PDB entry 8TQZ | electron microscopy, 2.90 A resolution | chains G and B of the 10 polymer chains in the assembly

== Chain G ==
Molecule: Translation initiation factor eIF-2B subunit alpha
Source organism: Homo sapiens
UniProtKB: Q14232 (EI2BA_HUMAN); numbering as in UniProt (aligned over 2-305)
Chain sequence (322 residues; row label = number of the first residue in the row; numbers below 1 keep their minus sign (Met-16 is residue -16)):
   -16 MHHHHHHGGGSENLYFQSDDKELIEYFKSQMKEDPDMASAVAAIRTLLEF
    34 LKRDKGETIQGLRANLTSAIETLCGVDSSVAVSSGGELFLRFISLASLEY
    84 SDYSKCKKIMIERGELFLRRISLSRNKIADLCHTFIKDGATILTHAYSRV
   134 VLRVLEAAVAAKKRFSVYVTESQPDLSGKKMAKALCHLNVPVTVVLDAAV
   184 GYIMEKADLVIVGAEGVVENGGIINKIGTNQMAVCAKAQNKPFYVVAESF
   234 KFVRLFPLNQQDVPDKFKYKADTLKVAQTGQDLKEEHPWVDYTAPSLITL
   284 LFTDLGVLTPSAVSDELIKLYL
Unresolved in the structure: -16 to 8, 39-42, 78-87, 253-269
Sequence notes: initiating methionine (-16); expression tag (-15 to 1)
From the paper describing this entry:
  - mutagenesis - D298A: decreased catalytic activity
  - mutagenesis - D298A: increased signaling in response to Tg

== Chain B ==
Molecule: Translation initiation factor eIF-2B subunit epsilon
Source organism: Homo sapiens
UniProtKB: Q13144 (EI2BE_HUMAN); numbering as in UniProt (aligned over 1-721)
Chain sequence (721 residues; row label = number of the first residue in the row):
     1 MAAPVVAPPGVVVSRANKRSGAGPGGSGGGGARGAEEEPPPPLQAVLVAD
    51 SFDRRFFPISKDQPRVLLPLANVALIDYTLEFLTATGVQETFVFCCWKAA
   101 QIKEHLLKSKWCRPTSLNVVRIITSELYRSLGDVLRDVDAKALVRSDFLL
   151 VYGDVISNINITRALEEHRLRRKLEKNVSVMTMIFKESSPSHPTRCHEDN
   201 VVVAVDSTTNRVLHFQKTQGLRRFAFPLSLFQGSSDGVEVRYDLLDCHIS
   251 ICSPQVAQLFTDNFDYQTRDDFVRGLLVNEEILGNQIHMHVTAKEYGARV
   301 SNLHMYSAVCADVIRRWVYPLTPEANFTDSTTQSCTHSRHNIYRGPEVSL
   351 GHGSILEENVLLGSGTVIGSNCFITNSVIGPGCHIGDNVVLDQTYLWQGV
   401 RVAAGAQIHQSLLCDNAEVKERVTLKPRSVLTSQVVVGPNITLPEGSVIS
   451 LHPPDAEEDEDDGEFSDDSGADQEKDKVKMKGYNPAEVGAAGKGYLWKAA
   501 GMNMEEEEELQQNLWGLKINMEEESESESEQSMDSEEPDSRGGSPQMDDI
   551 KVFQNEVLGTLQRGKEENISCDNLVLEINSLKYAYNVSLKEVMQVLSHVV
   601 LEFPLQQMDSPLDSSRYCALLLPLLKAWSPVFRNYIKRAADHLEALAAIE
   651 DFFLEHEALGISMAKVLMAFYQLEILAEETILSWFSQRDTTDKGQQLRKN
   701 QQLQRFIQWLKEAEEESSEDD
Unresolved in the structure: 1-40, 280-284, 459-721
Sequence notes: conflict Val587 (Ile in Q13144)
Curated features (UniProtKB/Swiss-Prot):
  - modified residue: Ala2 (N-acetylalanine), Arg19 (Omega-N-methylarginine), Ser27 (Phosphoserine), Ser130 (Phosphoserine), Thr322 (Phosphothreonine), Ser450 (Phosphoserine), Ser466 (Phosphoserine), Ser469 (Phosphoserine), Ser532 (Phosphoserine), Ser540 (Phosphoserine), Ser544 (Phosphoserine), Ser717 (Phosphoserine)
  - cross-link (Glycyl lysine isopeptide (Lys-Gly)): Lys61 (interchain with G-Cter in ubiquitin), Lys103 (interchain with G-Cter in ubiquitin), Lys141 (interchain with G-Cter in ubiquitin), Lys217 (interchain with G-Cter in ubiquitin)

== Interface between chain G and chain B ==
Pairs across the interface - 4 pairs, chain G then chain B:
  Arg147(G) with Leu350(B); Gly351(B), hydrogen bond (side chain-backbone); Gly353(B); Ser354(B), hydrogen bond (side chain-backbone)
Other interface residues (no listed pair), chain G (4 interface residues in all): Asp121, Lys145, Pro174
Other interface residues (no listed pair), chain B (6 interface residues in all): Arg344, His352

== Summary ==
The interface between chain G and chain B involves 4 residues on one side and 6 on the other, with 2 hydrogen
bonds. Polar contacts include Arg147(G)-Gly351(B) and Arg147(G)-Ser354(B). From the paper: D298A of chain G
reduces catalytic activity; D298A of chain G increases signaling in response to Tg.
Here chain G is Translation initiation factor eIF-2B subunit alpha and chain B is Translation initiation
factor eIF-2B subunit epsilon, both from Homo sapiens. Entry 8TQZ (Eukaryotic translation initiation factor 2B
with a mutation (L516A) in the delta subunit) was determined by electron microscopy together with 8TQO from
the same study.
